1SWF - chains B and C of the 4 polymer chains in the assembly; structure by X-ray diffraction, 2.00 A resolution.

[Chain B (and C)]
Name: Circularly permuted core-streptavidin E51/A46
From: Streptomyces avidinii
Notes: engineered mutation(s): DELETION OF SURFACE LOOP RESIDUES 45 - 50 FROM THE SEQUENCE. THE OLD N- AND C-TERMINI (S139, A13, RESPECTIVELY) ARE CONNECTED INTRODUCING THE FOUR ADDITIONAL RESIDUES GGGS; chain C of this document is another copy of the same molecule, construct and numbering; everything in this record applies to it too
UniProtKB: P22629 (SAV_STRAV); residues 51-139 here correspond to UniProt positions 75-163 (UniProt number = residue number + 24)
Amino-acid sequence (128 residues; each row starts with the number of its first residue):
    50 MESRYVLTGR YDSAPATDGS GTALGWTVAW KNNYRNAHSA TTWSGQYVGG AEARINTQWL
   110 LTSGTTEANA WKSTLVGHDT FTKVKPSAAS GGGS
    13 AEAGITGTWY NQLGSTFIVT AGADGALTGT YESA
Unresolved in the structure: 50-51, 46
Swiss-Prot annotation at these positions:
  - motif: Arg59 to Asp61 (Cell attachment site)
  - binding site (biotin): Tyr54, Trp92, Trp108, Trp120

[Interface between chain B and chain C]
Pairs across the interface (11):
  Trp108(B) with Trp120(C)
  Leu109(B) with Val125(C), hydrophobic
  Leu110(B) with Trp120(C), hydrophobic
  Trp120(B) with Trp108(C)
  Lys121(B) with Leu124(C)
  Thr123(B) with Leu124(C); Val125(C), hydrogen bond (backbone-backbone)
  Leu124(B) with Lys121(C); Thr123(C)
  Val125(B) with Thr123(C), hydrogen bond (backbone-backbone); Val125(C), hydrophobic
Also at the interface, not in a pair above, chain B (9 interface residues in all): Ser122
Also at the interface, not in a pair above, chain C (8 interface residues in all): Leu109, Leu110

[Overview]
Chain B and chain C form an interface of 9 and 8 residues respectively; the contacts include 2 hydrogen bonds.
The hydrogen-bonded pair Thr123(B)-Val125(C) is a backbone contact. Curated annotation (UniProt) lists 4
biotin-binding residues on chain B.
Both chains are Circularly permuted core-streptavidin E51/A46 (Streptomyces avidinii). Entry 1SWF (Circular
permuted streptavidin E51/A46) was determined by X-ray diffraction (same publication as 1SWG).
